PDB entry 6VQA | electron microscopy, 3.70 A resolution | chains B and H of the 16 polymer chains in the assembly

[Chain B]
Protein: ATPase H+-transporting V1 subunit A
From: Rattus norvegicus
Reference sequence: D4A133 (D4A133_RAT); numbering as in UniProt (aligned over 1-617)
Sequence (617 residues; each row starts with the number of its first residue):
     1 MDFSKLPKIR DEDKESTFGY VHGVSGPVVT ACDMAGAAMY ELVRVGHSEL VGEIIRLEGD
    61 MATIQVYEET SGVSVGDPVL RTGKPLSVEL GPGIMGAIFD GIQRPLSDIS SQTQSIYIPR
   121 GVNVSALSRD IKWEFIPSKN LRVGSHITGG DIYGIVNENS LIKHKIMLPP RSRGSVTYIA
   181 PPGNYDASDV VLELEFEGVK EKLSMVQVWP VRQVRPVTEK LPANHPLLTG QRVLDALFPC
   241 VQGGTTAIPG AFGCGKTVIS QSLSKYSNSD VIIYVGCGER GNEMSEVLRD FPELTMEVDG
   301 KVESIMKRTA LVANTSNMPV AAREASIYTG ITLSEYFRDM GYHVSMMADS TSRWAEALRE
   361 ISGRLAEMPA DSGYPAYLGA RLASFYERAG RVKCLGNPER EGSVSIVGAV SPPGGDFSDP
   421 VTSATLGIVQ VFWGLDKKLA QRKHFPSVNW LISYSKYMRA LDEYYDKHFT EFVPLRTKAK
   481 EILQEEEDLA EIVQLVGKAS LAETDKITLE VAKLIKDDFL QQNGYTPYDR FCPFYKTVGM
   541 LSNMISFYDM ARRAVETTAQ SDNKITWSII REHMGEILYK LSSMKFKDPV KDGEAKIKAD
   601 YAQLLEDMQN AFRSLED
Unresolved in the structure: 1-16, 617
Metal / ion sites: Mg2+: Thr257 (together with ADP)
Small-molecule neighbours: ADP (adenosine-5'-diphosphate): Gln231, Ala251, Phe252, Gly253, Cys254, Gly255, Lys256, Thr257, Val258, Arg280, Glu283, Phe445, Pro446, Gln522, Asn523, Gly524, Tyr525

[Chain H]
Protein: ATPase H+-transporting V1 subunit D
From: Rattus norvegicus
Reference sequence: Q6P503 (Q6P503_RAT); residue numbers follow UniProt; this construct covers 1-247
Sequence (247 residues; each row starts with the number of its first residue):
     1 MSGKDRIEIF PSRMAQTIMK ARLKGAQTGR NLLKKKSDAL TLRFRQILKK IIETKMLMGE
    61 VMREAAFSLA EAKFTAGDFS TTVIQNVNKA QVKIRAKKDN VAGVTLPVFE HYHEGTDSYE
   121 LTGLARGGEQ LAKLKRNYAK AVELLVELAS LQTSFVTLDE AIKITNRRVN AIEHVIIPRI
   181 ERTLAYIITE LDEREREEFY RLKKIQEKKK IIKEKSEKDL ERRRAAGEVM EPANLLAEEK
   241 DEDLLFE
Unresolved in the structure: 1-3, 49-153, 218-247

[Chain B / chain H interface]
Contacting residue pairs (20):
  Ala366(B) - Lys208(H)  hydrogen bond (backbone-side chain)
  Met368(B) - Arg201(H)
  Met368(B) - Ile205(H)  hydrophobic
  Pro369(B) - Tyr200(H)  hydrophobic
  Pro369(B) - Arg201(H)
  Ala370(B) - Glu197(H)
  Ala370(B) - Arg201(H)  hydrogen bond (backbone-side chain)
  Asp371(B) - Arg194(H)  salt bridge
  Asp371(B) - Glu197(H)
  Ser372(B) - Arg194(H)  hydrogen bond
  Ser372(B) - Glu197(H)  hydrogen bond (backbone-side chain)
  Asp416(B) - Tyr186(H)  hydrogen bond
  Lys438(B) - Asp5(H)  salt bridge
  Glu487(B) - Lys4(H)  salt bridge
  Glu491(B) - Arg179(H)  salt bridge
  Gln494(B) - Val175(H)
  Leu495(B) - Arg167(H)
  Leu495(B) - Ala171(H)  hydrophobic
  Val496(B) - Arg167(H)  hydrogen bond (backbone-side chain)
  Gly497(B) - Arg167(H)
Other interface residues (no listed pair), chain B (17 interface residues in all): Gly373, Ser418, Ala499
Other interface residues (no listed pair), chain H (14 interface residues in all): Arg6

[In short]
The interface between chain B and chain H involves 17 residues on one side and 14 on the other, with 6
hydrogen bonds and 4 salt bridges. Among the polar pairs are Asp371(B)-Arg194(H), Lys438(B)-Asp5(H) and
Glu487(B)-Lys4(H). Ligands of chain B: ADP.
Here chain B is ATPase H+-transporting V1 subunit A and chain H is ATPase H+-transporting V1 subunit D, both
from Rattus norvegicus. Entry 6VQA (Mammalian V-ATPase from rat brain soluble V1 region rotational state 2
with SidK and ADP (from ...) was determined by electron microscopy, deposited together with 6VQ9, 6VQB, 6VQI,
6VQJ and 6VQK.
